PDB entry 8ESQ | electron microscopy, 2.80 A resolution | chains 1 and e of the 58 polymer chains in the assembly

# Chain 1
Molecule: 3497-nt RNA strand
From: Schizosaccharomyces pombe
Sequence (3497 nucleotides; numbered 1 to 3497; the number before each row is that of its first residue):
     1 AUUUGACCUC AAAUCAGGUA GGACUACGCG CUGAACUUAA GCAUAUCAAU AAGCGCAGGA
    61 AAAGAAAAUA ACCAUGAUUC CCUCAGUAAC GGCGAGUGAA GCGGGAAAAG CUCAAAUUUG
   121 AAAUCUGGCA ACAUUUCUUU UGUUGUCCGA GUUGUAAUUU CAAGAAGCUG CUUUGAGUGU
   181 AGACGAUCGG UCUAAGUUCC UUGGAACAGG ACGUCAGAGA GGGUGAGAAC CCCGUCUUUG
   241 GUCGAUUGGA UAUGCCAUAU AAAGCGCUUU CGAAGAGUCG AGUUGUUUGG GAAUGCAGCU
   301 CUAAAUGGGU GGUAAAUUUC AUCUAAAGCU AAAUAUUGGC GAGAGACCGA UAGCGAACAA
   361 GUAGAGUGAU CGAAAGAUGA AAAGAACUUU GAAAAGAGAG UUAAAUAGUA CGUGAAAUUG
   421 CUGAAAGGGA AGCAUUGGAA AUCAGUCUUA CCUGGGUGAG AUCAGUAGUC UCUUCGCGAG
   481 ACUAUGCACU CUGAACCUGU GGUAGGUCAG CAUCAGUUUU CGGGGGCGGA AAAAGAAUAA
   541 GGGAAGGUGG CUUUCCGGGU UCUGCCUGGG GAGUGUUUAU AGCCCUUGUU GUAAUACGUC
   601 CACUGGGGAC UGAGGACUGC GGCUUCGUGC CAAGGAUGCU GACAUAAUGG UUUUCAAUGG
   661 CCCGUCUUGA AACACGGACC AAGGAGUCUA GCAUCUAUGC GAGUGUUUGG GUGAUGAAAA
   721 CCCAUCCGCG AAAUGAAAGU GAAUGCAGGU GGGAACGCCC UUGUGGCGUG CACCAUCGAC
   781 CGACCCGGAA GUUUGUCAAU GGAAGGGUUU GAGUAAGAGC AUAGCUGUUG GGACCCGAAA
   841 GAUGGUGAAC UAUGCCUGAA UAGGGUGAAG CCAGAGGAAA CUCUGGUGGA GGCUCGUAGA
   901 GAUUCUGACG UGCAAAUCGA UCUUCAAAUU UGGGUAUAGG GGCGAAAGAC UAAUCGAACC
   961 AUCUAGUAGC UGGUUCCUGC CGAAGUUUCC CUCAGGAUAG CAGAAACUCA GAUCAGUUUU
  1021 AUGAGGUAAA GCGAAUGAUU AGAGGUCUUG GGGAAGGAAU UUCCUCAACC UAUUCUCAAA
  1081 CUUUAAAUAU GUAAGACGCC CUUGUCGCUU AAUUGGACGU GGGCCAUCGA AUGAGAGUUU
  1141 CUAGUGGGCC AUUUUUGGUA AGCAGAACUG GCGAUGCGGG AUGAACCGAA CGUGAGGUUA
  1201 AGGUGCCGGA AUGUACGCUC AUCAGACACC AGAAAAGGUG UUAGUUCAUC UAGACAGCAG
  1261 GACGGUGGCC AUGGAAGUCG GAAUCCGCUA AGGAGUGUGU AACAACUCAC CUGCCGAAUG
  1321 AACUAGCCCU GAAAAUGGAU GGCGCUUAAG CGUACUACCC AUACCUCACC GUCUGGGUUA
  1381 GCUUUGAGAA GCUCAGACGA GUAGGCAGGC GUGGAGGUUU GUGACGAAGC CUUGGGCGUG
  1441 AGCCUGGGUC GAACAGCCUC UAGUGCAGAU CUUGGUGGAA GUAGCAAAUA UUCAAAUGAG
  1501 AACUUUGAAG ACUGAAGUGG GGAAAGGUUC CAUGUGAACA GCAGUUGGAC AUGGGUUAGU
  1561 CGAUCCUAAG AGAUAGGGAA GCUCCGUAUG AAAGUUGCAC GAUUUUUCGU GCCUCCUAUC
  1621 GAAAGGGAAU CCGGUUAAUA UUCCGGAACC AGAAGGUGGA AUCAACACGG CAACGUAAAU
  1681 GAAGUUGGAG ACGUCGGCGG GAGCCCUGGG AAGAGUUCUC UUUUCUUUUU AACAAACCAU
  1741 UGAACCACCC UGAAAUCGGU UUAUCCGGAG CUAGGGUAUG GUGUUUGGAA GAGUUCAGCG
  1801 CCUCAUGCUG AAUCCGGUGC GCUCUCGACG GCCCUUGAAA AUCCAACGGA AGAAUGGACC
  1861 UUCGGGUCCU UGUUUUCACA UCUGGUCGUA CUCAUAACCG CAGCAGGUCU CCAAGGUGAA
  1921 CAGCCUCUAG UUGAUAGAAC AAUGUAGAUA AGGGAAGUCG GCAAAAUGGA UCCGUAACUU
  1981 CGGGAUAAGG AUUGGCUCUA AGGGUUGGGU ACGUUGGGCC UUGGAACCUG AACGGUUGCU
  2041 GGACUGAGCG UGGACCGAUG UCUUUUCUCG CCUUUCGGGG UGAGAAGGGA UGUUGGACCU
  2101 GCUUGGACCU UGGCGGCCGG GAAGUCCUUG GUCGGGCUUU UCUCCUUCUC GGGGAUUAUG
  2161 CUCUUACUGG CGUACGUUUA ACAACCAACU UAGAACUGGU ACGGACAAGG GGAAUCUGAC
  2221 UGUCUAAUUA AAACAUAGCA UUGCGAUGGC CAGAAAGUGG UGUUGACGCA AUGUGAUUUC
  2281 UGCCCAGUGC UCUGAAUGUC AAAGUGAAGA AAUUCAACCA AGCGCGGGUA AACGGCGGGA
  2341 GUAACUAUGA CUCUCUUAAG GUAGCCAAAU GCCUCGUCAU CUAACUAGUG ACGCGCAUGA
  2401 AUGGAUUAAC GAGAUUCCCA CUGUCCCUAU CUACUAUCUA GCGAAACCAC AGCCUGGGGA
  2461 ACGGGCCAGG CAAAAUCAGC GGGGAAAGAA GACCCUGUUG AGCUUGACUC UAGUUUGACA
  2521 UUGUGAAGAG ACAUAGAGGG UGUAGGAUAA GUGGGAGUAU GUUUCGGCAU ACGCCGGUGA
  2581 AAUACCACUA CCUUUAUCGU UUCUUUACUU AAUCAAUGAA GCGGAAUUGG GAUUUAUUUC
  2641 CCAUAUUCUA GCGUUAAAGU UUCUUCGCGA ACUGAUCCGC GUUGAUGACA UUGUCAGGUG
  2701 GGGAGUUUGG CUGGGGCGGC ACAUCUGUUA AAAGAUAACG CAGGUGUCCU AAGGGGGACU
  2761 CAUCGAGAAC AGAAAUCUCG AGUAGAAUAA AAGGGUAAAA GUCCCCUUGA UUUUGAUUUU
  2821 CAGUGUGAAU ACAAACCAUG AAAGUGUGGC CUAUCGAUCC UUUGUUCCCU CGAAAUUUGA
  2881 GGACAGAGGU GCCAGAAAAG UUACCACAGG GAUAACUGGC UUGUGGCAGC CAAGCGUUCA
  2941 UAGCGACGUU GCUUUUUGAU UCUUCGAUGU CGGCUCUUCC UAUCAUACCG AAGCAGAAUU
  3001 CGGUAAGCGU UGGAUUGUUC ACCCACUAAU AGGGAACGUG AGCUGGGUUU AGACCGUCGU
  3061 GAGACAGGUU AGUUUUACCC UACUGAUGAA GUGUCGUCGC AAUGGUAAUU CAACUUAGUA
  3121 CGAGAGGAAC CGUUGAUUCA GAUCAUUGGU AUUUGCGGCU GCCUGACAAG GCAAUGCCGC
  3181 GGAGCUAUCA UCUGCCGGAU AACGGCUGAA CGCCUCUAAG CCAGAAUCCG UGCCAGAAAG
  3241 CGACGAUUUU UUGGUCCGCA UGAUUUAUAU GUAUAAAAAU AGAGGUAGGA CUUGUUCCUA
  3301 CUCUCCUGUA UCGUAGAAGA UGGGCGAUGG UUGAUGAAAC GGAAGUGUUU UAUUGACUUG
  3361 UCCAUGAAAU UCCAUUGAAA UCUUGUGCGG AAUCGAAUCC AUUGCAUACG ACUUUAAUGU
  3421 GGAACGGGGU AUUGUAAGCA GUAGAGUAGC CUUGUUGUUA CGAUCUGCUG AGAUUAAGCC
  3481 UUUGUUCCCA AGAUUUG
Unresolved in the structure: 1-2, 37-47, 92-95, 288-293, 313-318, 446-505, 552-573, 625-627, 736-738, 783-812, 897-928, 991-994, 1026-1087, 1095-1129, 1228-1231, 1486-1489, 1595-1596, 1615-1617, 1740-1745, 1801-1804, 1853-1869, 1894-1908, 1918-1922, 1968-2209, 2215-2414, 2483-2492, 2522-2690, 2708-2896, 2914-2919, 2936-2942, 2954-2969, 3015-3021, 3047-3051, 3066, 3074-3078, 3249-3268, 3290-3297, 3376-3394, 3442-3464
Differences from the reference sequence: conflict C1746 (U7796 in 157310483)

# Chain e
Molecule: 60S ribosomal protein L32-A
From: Schizosaccharomyces pombe
UniProtKB: P79015 (RL32A_SCHPO); residues 1-127 here = UniProt positions 1-127
Amino-acid sequence (127 residues; row label = number of the first residue in the row):
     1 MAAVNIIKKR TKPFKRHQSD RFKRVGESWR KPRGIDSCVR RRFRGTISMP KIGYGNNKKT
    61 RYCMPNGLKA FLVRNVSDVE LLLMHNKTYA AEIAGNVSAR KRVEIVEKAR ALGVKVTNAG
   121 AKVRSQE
Unresolved in the structure: 1-3, 125-127

# Chain 1 / chain e interface
Pairs across the interface (132):
  G209(1) - Arg100(e)  sugar contact
  A417(1) - Lys23(e)  sugar contact
  G432(1) - Asp20(e)  sugar contact
  G432(1) - Arg21(e)  base contact
  C433(1) - Asp20(e)  sugar contact
  C433(1) - Ile47(e)  sugar contact
  A434(1) - Ile47(e)  sugar contact
  U435(1) - Lys12(e)  phosphate contact
  G614(1) - Lys59(e)  salt bridge to the phosphate
  G615(1) - Lys59(e)  salt bridge to the phosphate
  G659(1) - Arg44(e)  sugar contact
  G659(1) - Gly45(e)  sugar contact
  G660(1) - Arg44(e)  sugar contact
  C662(1) - Arg21(e)  hydrogen bond to the phosphate
  C663(1) - Gln18(e)  hydrogen bond to the phosphate
  C663(1) - Arg21(e)  salt bridge to the phosphate
  G664(1) - Gly34(e)  phosphate contact
  G664(1) - Asp36(e)  phosphate contact
  G664(1) - Ser37(e)  hydrogen bond to the phosphate
  C679(1) - Phe22(e)  phosphate contact
  C679(1) - Lys23(e)  hydrogen bond to the phosphate
  C679(1) - Arg24(e)  salt bridge to the phosphate
  C680(1) - Lys23(e)  salt bridge to the phosphate
  C680(1) - Arg24(e)  salt bridge to the phosphate
  A681(1) - Lys23(e)  phosphate contact
  A681(1) - Arg24(e)  phosphate contact
  C976(1) - Arg30(e)  salt bridge to the phosphate
  C977(1) - Trp29(e)  phosphate contact
  C977(1) - Arg30(e)  phosphate contact
  C977(1) - Lys31(e)  hydrogen bond to the phosphate
  C977(1) - Arg33(e)  salt bridge to the phosphate
  U978(1) - Trp29(e)  hydrogen bond to the phosphate
  U978(1) - Lys31(e)  salt bridge to the phosphate
  U978(1) - Ile52(e)  sugar contact
  G979(1) - Lys51(e)  phosphate contact
  G979(1) - Ile52(e)  hydrogen bond to the phosphate
  U1175(1) - Arg41(e)  salt bridge to the phosphate
  G1176(1) - Arg41(e)  salt bridge to the phosphate
  G1176(1) - Arg42(e)  hydrogen bond to the sugar
  G1176(1) - Phe43(e)  phosphate contact
  C1177(1) - Phe43(e)  phosphate contact
  C1177(1) - Arg44(e)  hydrogen bond to the phosphate
  G1178(1) - Arg44(e)  salt bridge to the phosphate
  C1191(1) - Arg42(e)  hydrogen bond to the base
  G1192(1) - Lys9(e)  base contact
  G1192(1) - Lys51(e)  hydrogen bond to the phosphate
  G1192(1) - Gly53(e)  hydrogen bond to the base
  U1193(1) - Lys9(e)  base contact
  U1193(1) - Lys51(e)  salt bridge to the phosphate
  U1193(1) - Gly53(e)  sugar contact
  U1193(1) - Tyr54(e)  phosphate contact
  G1194(1) - Tyr54(e)  phosphate contact
  C1369(1) - Lys9(e)  hydrogen bond to the sugar
  C1369(1) - Gly55(e)  sugar contact
  C1369(1) - Asn57(e)  phosphate contact
  C1370(1) - Lys9(e)  hydrogen bond to the sugar
  C1370(1) - Ile52(e)  hydrogen bond to the sugar
  C1370(1) - Gly53(e)  base contact
  C1370(1) - Gly55(e)  sugar contact
  C1370(1) - Asn56(e)  sugar contact
  C1370(1) - Asn57(e)  phosphate contact
  C1370(1) - Lys58(e)  salt bridge to the phosphate
  G1371(1) - Ile52(e)  sugar contact
  G1371(1) - Lys58(e)  salt bridge to the phosphate
  G1399(1) - Ile52(e)  base contact
  A1400(1) - Arg42(e)  hydrogen bond to the sugar
  G1421(1) - Arg74(e)  sugar contact
  G1421(1) - Asn75(e)  hydrogen bond to the phosphate
  U1422(1) - Arg74(e)  sugar contact
  U1422(1) - Asn75(e)  hydrogen bond to the phosphate
  U1422(1) - Asn96(e)  hydrogen bond to the sugar
  U1422(1) - Val97(e)  sugar contact
  U1422(1) - Lys101(e)  phosphate contact
  G1423(1) - Asn96(e)  sugar contact
  G1423(1) - Ser98(e)  hydrogen bond to the phosphate
  G1423(1) - Lys101(e)  phosphate contact
  A1424(1) - Ser98(e)  phosphate contact
  A1424(1) - Arg100(e)  salt bridge to the phosphate
  C1425(1) - Ser98(e)  sugar contact
  C1425(1) - Arg100(e)  sugar contact
  G1426(1) - Ser98(e)  phosphate contact
  G1426(1) - Ala99(e)  hydrogen bond to the phosphate
  G1426(1) - Lys122(e)  salt bridge to the phosphate
  A1427(1) - Asn96(e)  phosphate contact
  A1428(1) - Asn96(e)  phosphate contact
  G1436(1) - Met64(e)  sugar contact
  G1436(1) - Pro65(e)  phosphate contact
  C1437(1) - Lys8(e)  salt bridge to the phosphate
  C1437(1) - Tyr62(e)  hydrogen bond to the phosphate
  C1437(1) - Cys63(e)  sugar contact
  C1437(1) - Pro65(e)  phosphate contact
  G1438(1) - Lys8(e)  salt bridge to the phosphate
  G1438(1) - Arg61(e)  hydrogen bond to the phosphate
  G1438(1) - Tyr62(e)  hydrogen bond to the phosphate
  U1439(1) - Phe14(e)  sugar contact
  U1439(1) - Pro50(e)  sugar contact
  U1439(1) - Lys51(e)  sugar contact
  U1439(1) - Ile52(e)  base contact
  U1439(1) - Tyr54(e)  sugar contact
  U1439(1) - Gly55(e)  hydrogen bond to the sugar
  U1439(1) - Asn56(e)  hydrogen bond to the phosphate
  U1439(1) - Arg61(e)  salt bridge to the phosphate
  G1440(1) - Phe14(e)  sugar contact
  G1440(1) - Trp29(e)  phosphate contact
  G1440(1) - Pro50(e)  sugar contact
  A1441(1) - Ser28(e)  sugar contact
  A1441(1) - Trp29(e)  hydrogen bond to the phosphate
  A1441(1) - Arg30(e)  hydrogen bond to the phosphate
  G1442(1) - Ser28(e)  hydrogen bond to the phosphate
  G1442(1) - Arg30(e)  salt bridge to the phosphate
  C1444(1) - Leu72(e)  phosphate contact
  C1444(1) - Glu92(e)  hydrogen bond to the sugar
  U1445(1) - Leu72(e)  phosphate contact
  U1445(1) - Glu92(e)  sugar contact
  U1445(1) - Ile93(e)  sugar contact
  U1445(1) - Ala94(e)  phosphate contact
  U1445(1) - Gly95(e)  hydrogen bond to the phosphate
  U1445(1) - Asn118(e)  hydrogen bond to the phosphate
  G1446(1) - Gly95(e)  phosphate contact
  G1446(1) - Arg102(e)  salt bridge to the phosphate
  G1446(1) - Asn118(e)  sugar contact
  G1446(1) - Ala121(e)  phosphate contact
  G1447(1) - Ala121(e)  phosphate contact
  G1447(1) - Lys122(e)  hydrogen bond to the phosphate
  G1447(1) - Arg124(e)  salt bridge to the phosphate
  A1455(1) - Arg74(e)  sugar contact
  G1456(1) - Arg74(e)  sugar contact
  A1467(1) - Arg16(e)  salt bridge to the phosphate
  A1467(1) - Gln18(e)  hydrogen bond to the base
  A1467(1) - Phe22(e)  base contact
  A1467(1) - Arg24(e)  hydrogen bond to the base
  A1467(1) - Val25(e)  base contact
Other interface residues (no listed pair), chain 1 (63 interface residues in all): G650, U651, U652, U665, G677, G1401, U1420, A2449
Other interface residues (no listed pair), chain e (66 interface residues in all): Val4, Arg10, Thr11, Lys15, Arg40, Thr60, Ser77

# Overview
The interface between chain 1 and chain e involves 63 residues on one side and 66 on the other, with 35
hydrogen bonds and 24 salt bridges. Among the polar pairs are C1191(1)-Arg42(e), G1192(1)-Gly53(e) and
A1467(1)-Gln18(e).
Here chain 1 is a 3497-nt RNA strand and chain e is 60S ribosomal protein L32-A, both from Schizosaccharomyces
pombe. Entry 8ESQ (Ytm1 associated nascent 60S ribosome State 2) was determined by electron microscopy
together with 8ESR, 8ETC, 8ETG, 8ETH, 8ETI, 8ETJ and 3 further entries from the same study.
